7XZY - chains D and I of the 10 polymer chains in the assembly; structure by electron microscopy, 3.97 A resolution.

[Chain D]
Name: Histone H2B type 1-J
Source organism: Homo sapiens
Reference sequence: P06899 (H2B1J_HUMAN); residues -3 to 122 here correspond to UniProt positions 1-126 (UniProt number = residue number + 4)
Chain sequence (129 residues; numbered -6 to 122; the number before each row is that of its first residue; numbers below 1 keep their minus sign (Gly-6 is residue -6)):
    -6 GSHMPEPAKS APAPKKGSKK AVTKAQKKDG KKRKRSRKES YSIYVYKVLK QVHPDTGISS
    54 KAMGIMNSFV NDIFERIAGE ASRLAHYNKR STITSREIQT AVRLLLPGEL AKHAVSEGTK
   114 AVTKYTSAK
Not modelled in the structure: -6 to 26, 122
Differences from the reference sequence: expression tag (-6 to -4)
Swiss-Prot annotation at these positions:
  - modified residue: Pro-2 (N-acetylproline), Glu-1 (ADP-ribosyl glutamic acid), Lys2 (N6-(2-hydroxyisobutyryl)lysine), Ser3 (ADP-ribosylserine), Lys8 (N6-(beta-hydroxybutyryl)lysine), Lys9 (N6-(2-hydroxyisobutyryl)lysine), Ser11 (Phosphoserine), Lys12 (N6-acetyllysine), Lys13 (N6-(beta-hydroxybutyryl)lysine), Lys17 (N6-(2-hydroxyisobutyryl)lysine), Lys20 (N6-(2-hydroxyisobutyryl)lysine), Lys21 (N6-(2-hydroxyisobutyryl)lysine), Lys31 (N6-(2-hydroxyisobutyryl)lysine), Glu32 (PolyADP-ribosyl glutamic acid), Ser33 (Phosphoserine), Lys40 (N6-(2-hydroxyisobutyryl)lysine), Lys43 (N6-(2-hydroxyisobutyryl)lysine), Lys54 (N6,N6-dimethyllysine), Arg76 (Dimethylated arginine), Lys82 (N6,N6,N6-trimethyllysine) and 6 more in UniProt
  - glycosylation: Ser109 (O-linked (GlcNAc) serine)
  - cross-link (Glycyl lysine isopeptide (Lys-Gly)): Lys2 (interchain with G-Cter in SUMO2), Lys17 (interchain with G-Cter in SUMO2), Lys31 (interchain with G-Cter in ubiquitin), Lys117 (interchain with G-Cter in ubiquitin)

[Chain I]
Molecule: 193-nt DNA strand
Sequence (193 nucleotides; each row starts with the number of its first residue):
     1 ATCGGACCCT ATCGCGAGCC AGGCCTGAGA ATCCGGTGCC GAGGCCGCTC AATTGGTCGT
    61 AGACAGCTCT AGCACCGCTT AAACGCACGT ACGCGCTGTC CCCCGCGTTT TAACCGCCAA
   121 GGGGATTACT CCCTAGTCTC CAGGCACGTG TCAGATATAG GGCATGTCCG GGCATGTCCC
   181 GAAATTCATA GAT
Not modelled in the structure: 1-14, 180-193

[How chain D and chain I interact]
Residue-residue contacts (16; chain D residue first):
  Ser29(D) with DT126(I), hydrogen bond to the phosphate
  Arg30(D) with DC50(I), sugar contact
  Tyr39(D) with DG43(I), hydrogen bond to the phosphate; DG44(I), phosphate contact
  Gly50(D) with DG43(I), phosphate contact
  Ile51(D) with DA42(I), phosphate contact; DG43(I), hydrogen bond to the phosphate
  Ser52(D) with DA42(I), sugar contact
  Ser53(D) with DA42(I), hydrogen bond to the phosphate
  Lys54(D) with DA42(I), salt bridge to the phosphate
  Lys82(D) with DG62(I), phosphate contact
  Arg83(D) with DG62(I), salt bridge to the phosphate; DA63(I), salt bridge to the phosphate
  Ser84(D) with DA61(I), hydrogen bond to the phosphate; DG62(I), hydrogen bond to the phosphate
  Thr85(D) with DG62(I), hydrogen bond to the phosphate

[Overview]
12 residues of chain D and 8 residues of chain I are in contact, with 7 hydrogen bonds and 3 salt bridges.
Polar contacts include Ser29(D)-DT126(I), Tyr39(D)-DG43(I) and Ile51(D)-DG43(I).
Here chain D is Histone H2B type 1-J (Homo sapiens) and chain I is a 193-nt DNA strand. Entry 7XZY (Cryo-EM
structure of the nucleosome containing 193 base-pair DNA with a p53 target sequence) was determined by
electron microscopy, deposited together with 7Y00.
